PDB entry 8FI9 | X-ray diffraction, 4.20 A resolution (low resolution: residue-level contacts below are approximate; hydrogen-bond / salt-bridge calls are withheld) | chains A and H of the 3 polymer chains in the assembly

# Chain A
Molecule: Spike protein S1
Source organism: Severe acute respiratory syndrome coronavirus 2
Notes: fragment: receptor binding domain
UniProt: P0DTC2 (SPIKE_SARS2); numbering as in UniProt (aligned over 331-527)
Chain sequence (205 residues; row label = number of the first residue in the row):
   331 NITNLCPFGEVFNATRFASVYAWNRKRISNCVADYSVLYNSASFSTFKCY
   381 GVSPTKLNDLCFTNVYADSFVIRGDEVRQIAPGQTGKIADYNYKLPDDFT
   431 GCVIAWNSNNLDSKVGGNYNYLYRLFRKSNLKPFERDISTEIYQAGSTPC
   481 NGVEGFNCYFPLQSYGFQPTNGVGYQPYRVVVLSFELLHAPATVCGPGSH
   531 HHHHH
Disordered / not traced: 331-332, 531-535
Cystine bridges: Cys-336/Cys-361, Cys-379/Cys-432, Cys-391/Cys-525, Cys-480/Cys-488
Covalently attached groups: N-acetylglucosamine (NAG) linked to Asn-343
Differences from the reference sequence: expression tag (528-535)
Swiss-Prot annotation at these positions:
  - region: Arg-403 to Asp-405 (Integrin-binding motif), Asn-448 to Phe-456 (Immunodominant HLA epitope recognized by the CD8+)
  - glycosylation (N-linked (GlcNAc...) asparagine): Asn-331 (complex), Asn-343 (complex)
  - natural variant: Gly-339 (G339D: In strain: Omicron/BA.1, Omicron/BA.2 and 4 more; G339H: In strain: Omicron/BA.2.75, Omicron/XBB.1.5 and 1 more), Arg-346 (R346K: In strain: Mu/B.1.621; R346T: In strain: Omicron/BQ.1.1, Omicron/XBB.1.5 and 1 more), Leu-368 (L368I: In strain: Omicron/XBB.1.5, Omicron/EG.5.1), Ser-371 (S371F: In strain: Omicron/BA.2, Omicron/BA.2.12.1 and 6 more; S371L: In strain: Omicron/BA.1), Ser-373 (S373P: In strain: Omicron/BA.1, Omicron/BA.2 and 7 more), Ser-375 (S375F: In strain: Omicron/BA.1, Omicron/BA.2 and 7 more), Thr-376 (T376A: In strain: Omicron/BA.2, Omicron/BA.2.12.1 and 5 more), Asp-405 (D405N: In strain: Omicron/BA.2, Omicron/BA.2.12.1 and 6 more), Arg-408 (R408S: In strain: Omicron/BA.2, Omicron/BA.2.12.1 and 6 more), Lys-417 (K417N: In strain: Beta/B.1.351, Omicron/BA.1 and 8 more; K417T: In strain: Gamma/P.1), Asn-440 (N440K: In strain: Omicron/BA.1, Omicron/BA.2 and 7 more), Lys-444 (K444T: In strain: Omicron/BQ.1.1), 16 further natural variant entries in UniProt
  - mutagenesis: Asn-331 (N331Q: Reduced viral infectivity), Asn-343 (N343Q: Reduced viral infectivity), Leu-452 (L452R: Increased resistance to neutralizing antibodies. Decreases HLA binding to NF9 epitope. Increased binding affinity to human ACE2), Tyr-453 (Y453F: Decreased HLA binding to NF9 epitope. Increased binding affinity to human ACE2), Ala-475 (A475V: Increased resistance to neutralizing antibodies), Val-483 (V483A: Increased resistance to neutralizing antibodies), Glu-484 (E484D: Increased replication in human TMEM106B overexpressing cells), Phe-490 (F490L: Increased resistance to neutralizing antibodies and human covalescent sera neutralization), Gln-493 (Q493N: Reduced host ACE2-binding affinity in vitro; Q493Y: Reduced host ACE2-binding affinity in vitro), Asn-501 (N501T: Reduced host ACE2-binding affinity in vitro; N501Y: Increased binding affinity to human ACE2), His-519 (H519P: Increased resistance to human covalescent sera neutralization)

# Chain H
Molecule: WRAIR-5001 Fab Heavy chain
Source organism: Macaca mulatta
Notes: antibody fragment or engineered binder
Chain sequence (223 residues; numbered 1 to 216 plus 7 insertion-coded residues; the number before each row is that of its first residue; a row labelled like 82A-82C holds insertion residues (82A, then the next letters in order)):
     1 QVQLVQSGAEVKKPGASVKLSCKASGYTFTSYSINWVRQAPGQGLEWMGW
    51 VN
   52A P
    53 SNGVTVYAQKFQGRVTMTRDTSTSTAYMEL
82A-82C SSL
    83 RFEDTAVYYCARERDQLV
100A-100C VYF
   101 DHWGQGALVTVSSASTKGPSVFPLAPSSRSTSESTAALGCLVKDYFPEPV
   151 TVSWNSGSLTSGVHTFPAVLQSSGLYSLSSVVTVPSSSLGTQTYVCNVNH
   201 KPSNTKVDKRVEIKTC
Disordered / not traced: 216
Cystine bridges: Cys-22/Cys-92, Cys-140/Cys-196

# Chain A / chain H interface
Residue-residue contacts - 7 pairs, chain A then chain H:
  Trp-353(A) with Leu-99(H)
  Arg-355(A) with Leu-99(H); Val-100(H)
  Phe-464(A) with Leu-99(H)
  Arg-466(A) with Gln-98(H); Leu-99(H)
  Ser-469(A) with Val-56(H)
Interface residues without a listed pair, chain A (6 interface residues in all): Thr-470
Interface residues without a listed pair, chain H (6 interface residues in all): Val-58, Gln-64
Interface features reported in the paper:
  - specific contacts: Trp-353(A)/Leu-99(H) (hydrophobic contact), Arg-355(A)/Leu-99(H) (hydrophobic contact), Phe-464(A)/Leu-99(H) (hydrophobic contact)
  - epitope / paratope residues, chain A: Trp-353(A), Arg-355(A), Phe-464(A)
  - epitope / paratope residues, chain H: Val-56(H), Val-58(H), Leu-99(H), Val-100(H)

# Overview
The chain A/chain H interface involves 6 residues from each chain. The paper describes hydrophobic contacts
between Trp-353(A) and Leu-99(H), Arg-355(A) and Leu-99(H) and Phe-464(A) and Leu-99(H). N-acetylglucosamine
is covalently linked to Asn-343(A). UniProt lists 11 mutagenesis sites on chain A. The paper reports
epitope/paratope residues Trp-353(A), Arg-355(A) and Val-56(H) among others.
Chain A is Spike protein S1 (Severe acute respiratory syndrome coronavirus 2) and chain H is WRAIR-5001 Fab
Heavy chain (Macaca mulatta); the structure, Crystal structure of SARS-CoV-2 receptor binding domain in
complex with neutralizing antibody WRAIR-5001, was determined by X-ray diffraction, deposited together with
8FHY.
